PDB entry 8XP1 | electron microscopy, 4.40 A resolution (low resolution: residue-level contacts below are approximate; hydrogen-bond / salt-bridge calls are withheld) | chains S and o of the 21 polymer chains in the assembly

# Chain S
Molecule: Flagellar motor switch protein FliM
From: Salmonella enterica subsp. enterica serovar Typhimurium str. LT2
UniProtKB: P26418 (FLIM_SALTY); residue numbers follow UniProt; this construct covers 1-334
Sequence (334 residues; row label = number of the first residue in the row):
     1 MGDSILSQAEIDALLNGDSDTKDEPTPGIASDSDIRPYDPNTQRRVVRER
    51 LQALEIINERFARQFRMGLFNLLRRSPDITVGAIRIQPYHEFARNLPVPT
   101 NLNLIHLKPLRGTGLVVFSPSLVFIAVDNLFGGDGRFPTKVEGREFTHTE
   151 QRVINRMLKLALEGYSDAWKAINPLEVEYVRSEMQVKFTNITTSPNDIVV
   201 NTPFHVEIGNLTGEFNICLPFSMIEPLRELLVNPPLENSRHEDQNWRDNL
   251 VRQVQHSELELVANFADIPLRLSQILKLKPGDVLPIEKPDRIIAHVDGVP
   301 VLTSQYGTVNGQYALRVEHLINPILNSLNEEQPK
Disordered / not traced: 1-4, 17-33, 323-334

# Chain o
Molecule: Flagellar motor switch protein FliN
From: Salmonella enterica subsp. enterica serovar Typhimurium str. LT2
UniProtKB: P26419 (FLIN_SALTY); numbering as in UniProt (aligned over 1-137)
Sequence (137 residues; each row starts with the number of its first residue):
     1 MSDMNNPSDENTGALDDLWADALNEQKATTTKSAADAVFQQLGGGDVSGA
    51 MQDIDLIMDIPVKLTVELGRTRMTIKELLRLTQGSVVALDGLAGEPLDIL
   101 INGYLIAQGEVVVVADKYGVRITDIITPSERMRRLSR
Disordered / not traced: 1-50

# Chain S / chain o interface
Contacting residue pairs (81):
  Gln255(S) - Ile75(o)
  Gln255(S) - Lys76(o)
  His256(S) - Thr74(o)
  Ser257(S) - Thr74(o)
  Ser257(S) - Ile75(o)
  Glu258(S) - Met73(o)
  Glu258(S) - Thr74(o)
  Leu259(S) - Arg72(o)
  Leu259(S) - Met73(o)
  Leu259(S) - Ile75(o)
  Glu260(S) - Arg70(o)
  Glu260(S) - Thr71(o)
  Leu261(S) - Thr71(o)
  Val262(S) - Glu67(o)
  Ala263(S) - Glu67(o)
  Ala263(S) - Leu68(o)
  Ala263(S) - Gly69(o)
  Asn264(S) - Thr65(o)
  Asn264(S) - Val66(o)
  Asn264(S) - Glu67(o)
  Phe265(S) - Val66(o)
  Phe265(S) - Tyr118(o)
  Ala266(S) - Thr65(o)
  Ala266(S) - Val66(o)
  Asp267(S) - Leu64(o)
  Asp267(S) - Thr65(o)
  Ile268(S) - Lys63(o)
  Ile268(S) - Leu64(o)
  Ile268(S) - Val120(o)
  Pro269(S) - Val62(o)
  Leu270(S) - Pro61(o)
  Leu270(S) - Val62(o)
  Leu270(S) - Leu64(o)
  Leu272(S) - Ile57(o)
  Leu272(S) - Val62(o)
  Ser273(S) - Met58(o)
  Ile275(S) - Ile101(o)
  Leu278(S) - Ile122(o)
  Lys279(S) - Ile122(o)
  Pro280(S) - Ile122(o)
  Pro280(S) - Thr123(o)
  Gly281(S) - Arg121(o)
  Gly281(S) - Ile122(o)
  Asp282(S) - Val120(o)
  Asp282(S) - Arg121(o)
  Asp282(S) - Ile122(o)
  Val283(S) - Val112(o)
  Val283(S) - Val114(o)
  Val283(S) - Val120(o)
  Leu284(S) - Gly119(o)
  Leu284(S) - Val120(o)
  Leu284(S) - Ile122(o)
  Pro285(S) - Tyr118(o)
  Ile286(S) - Lys117(o)
  Ile286(S) - Tyr118(o)
  Ile286(S) - Gly119(o)
  Lys288(S) - Tyr118(o)
  Pro289(S) - Tyr118(o)
  Leu302(S) - Leu78(o)
  Tyr306(S) - Tyr118(o)
  Gly311(S) - Ala93(o)
  Gln312(S) - Ala88(o)
  Gln312(S) - Leu89(o)
  Tyr313(S) - Leu68(o)
  Tyr313(S) - Val87(o)
  Tyr313(S) - Ala88(o)
  Tyr313(S) - Leu89(o)
  Tyr313(S) - Leu92(o)
  Tyr313(S) - Ala93(o)
  Tyr313(S) - Gly94(o)
  Ala314(S) - Val86(o)
  Ala314(S) - Val87(o)
  Leu315(S) - Ser85(o)
  Leu315(S) - Val86(o)
  Leu315(S) - Val87(o)
  Arg316(S) - Gly84(o)
  Arg316(S) - Ser85(o)
  Val317(S) - Thr82(o)
  Val317(S) - Gln83(o)
  Val317(S) - Gly84(o)
  Val317(S) - Ser85(o)
Other interface residues (no listed pair), chain S (43 interface residues in all): Arg271, Val309, Glu318, Leu320
Other interface residues (no listed pair), chain o (46 interface residues in all): Ile60, Leu81, Gly91, Val111, Asp116, Ile125

# Overview
Chain S and chain o form an interface of 43 and 46 residues respectively.
Here chain S is Flagellar motor switch protein FliM and chain o is Flagellar motor switch protein FliN, both
from Salmonella enterica subsp. enterica serovar Typhimurium str. LT2. Entry 8XP1 (Cryo-EM structure of the
protomers of the C ring in the CW state) was determined by electron microscopy together with 8WHT, 8WIW, 8WK3,
8WK4, 8WKI, 8WKK and 11 further entries from the same study.
